PDB entry 3RA2 | X-ray diffraction, 2.70 A resolution | chain A

Chain A:
Protein: Capsid protein
From: Adeno-associated virus - 8
UniProt: Q8JQF8 (Q8JQF8_9VIRU); residue numbers follow UniProt; this construct covers 220-738
Sequence (519 residues; numbered 220 to 738; the number before each row is that of its first residue):
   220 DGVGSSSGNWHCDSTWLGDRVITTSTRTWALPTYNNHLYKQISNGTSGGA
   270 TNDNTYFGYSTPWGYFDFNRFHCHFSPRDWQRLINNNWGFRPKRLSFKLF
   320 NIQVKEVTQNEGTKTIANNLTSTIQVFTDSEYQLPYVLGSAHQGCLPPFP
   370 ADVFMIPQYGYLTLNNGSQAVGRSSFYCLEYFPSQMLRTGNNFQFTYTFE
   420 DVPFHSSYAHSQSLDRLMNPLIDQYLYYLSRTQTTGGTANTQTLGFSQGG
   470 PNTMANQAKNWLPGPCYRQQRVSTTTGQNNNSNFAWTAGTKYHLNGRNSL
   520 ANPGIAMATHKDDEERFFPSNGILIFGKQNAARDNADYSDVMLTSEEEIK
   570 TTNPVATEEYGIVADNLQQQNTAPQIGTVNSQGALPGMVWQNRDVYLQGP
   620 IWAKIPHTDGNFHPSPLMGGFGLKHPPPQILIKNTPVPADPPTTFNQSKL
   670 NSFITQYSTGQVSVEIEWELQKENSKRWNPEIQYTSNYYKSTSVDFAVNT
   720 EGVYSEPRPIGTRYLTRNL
From the paper describing this entry:
  - contacts within the chain: H529-E566 (hydrogen bond), F631-H632 (cation-pi contact)
  - conformationally variable residues (loop rearrangement, side-chain flip): N329 to T332, E565 to E567, H632, Y707
  - self-association interface (contacts with another copy of this molecule); pairs are residue here / residue on that copy: H632-N630 (backbone contact)

Summary:
The paper reports conformational variability at N329, E565 and H632 among others; a self-association interface
involving H632.
Chain A is Capsid protein (Adeno-associated virus - 8); the structure, Structural studies of AAV8 capsid
transitions associated with endosomal trafficking, was determined by X-ray diffraction, deposited together
with 3RA4, 3RA8, 3RA9 and 3RAA.
